6EE8 - chains A and C of the 10 polymer chains in the assembly; structure by electron microscopy, 3.92 A resolution.

Chain A:
Protein: DNA-directed RNA polymerase subunit alpha
Organism: Mycobacterium tuberculosis
Notes: EC 2.7.7.6
Reference sequence: A5U8D3 (RPOA_MYCTA); numbering as in UniProt (aligned over 1-347)
Sequence (347 residues; each row starts with the number of its first residue):
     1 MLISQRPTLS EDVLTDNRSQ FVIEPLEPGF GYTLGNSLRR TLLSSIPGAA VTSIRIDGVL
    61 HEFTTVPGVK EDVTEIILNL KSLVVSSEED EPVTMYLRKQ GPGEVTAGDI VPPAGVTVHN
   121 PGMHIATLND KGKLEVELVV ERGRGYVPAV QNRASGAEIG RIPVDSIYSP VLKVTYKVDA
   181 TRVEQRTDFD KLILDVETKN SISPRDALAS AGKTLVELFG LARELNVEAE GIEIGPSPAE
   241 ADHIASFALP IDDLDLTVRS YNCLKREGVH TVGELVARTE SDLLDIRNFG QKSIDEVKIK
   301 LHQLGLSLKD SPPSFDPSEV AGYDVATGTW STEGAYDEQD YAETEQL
Not modelled in the structure: 1, 227-347

Chain C:
Protein: DNA-directed RNA polymerase subunit beta
Organism: Mycobacterium tuberculosis
Notes: EC 2.7.7.6
Reference sequence: V9Z879 (V9Z879_MYCTX); residues 7-1140 here correspond to UniProt positions 1-1134 (UniProt number = residue number - 6)
Sequence (1134 residues; row label = number of the first residue in the row):
     7 MADSRQSKTA ASPSPSRPQS SSNNSVPGAP NRVSFAKLRE PLEVPGLLDV QTDSFEWLIG
    67 SPRWRESAAE RGDVNPVGGL EEVLYELSPI EDFSGSMSLS FSDPRFDDVK APVDECKDKD
   127 MTYAAPLFVT AEFINNNTGE IKSQTVFMGD FPMMTEKGTF IINGTERVVV SQLVRSPGVY
   187 FDETIDKSTD KTLHSVKVIP SRGAWLEFDV DKRDTVGVRI DRKRRQPVTV LLKALGWTSE
   247 QIVERFGFSE IMRSTLEKDN TVGTDEALLD IYRKLRPGEP PTKESAQTLL ENLFFKEKRY
   307 DLARVGRYKV NKKLGLHVGE PITSSTLTEE DVVATIEYLV RLHEGQTTMT VPGGVEVPVE
   367 TDDIDHFGNR RLRTVGELIQ NQIRVGMSRM ERVVRERMTT QDVEAITPQT LINIRPVVAA
   427 IKEFFGTSQL SQFMDQNNPL SGLTHKRRLS ALGPGGLSRE RAGLEVRDVH PSHYGRMCPI
   487 ETPEGPNIGL IGSLSVYARV NPFGFIETPY RKVVDGVVSD EIVYLTADEE DRHVVAQANS
   547 PIDADGRFVE PRVLVRRKAG EVEYVPSSEV DYMDVSPRQM VSVATAMIPF LEHDDANRAL
   607 MGANMQRQAV PLVRSEAPLV GTGMELRAAI DAGDVVVAEE SGVIEEVSAD YITVMHDNGT
   667 RRTYRMRKFA RSNHGTCANQ CPIVDAGDRV EAGQVIADGP CTDDGEMALG KNLLVAIMPW
   727 EGHNYEDAII LSNRLVEEDV LTSIHIEEHE IDARDTKLGA EEITRDIPNI SDEVLADLDE
   787 RGIVRIGAEV RDGDILVGKV TPKGETELTP EERLLRAIFG EKAREVRDTS LKVPHGESGK
   847 VIGIRVFSRE DEDELPAGVN ELVRVYVAQK RKISDGDKLA GRHGNKGVIG KILPVEDMPF
   907 LADGTPVDII LNTHGVPRRM NIGQILETHL GWCAHSGWKV DAAKGVPDWA ARLPDELLEA
   967 QPNAIVSTPV FDGAQEAELQ GLLSCTLPNR DGDVLVDADG KAMLFDGRSG EPFPYPVTVG
  1027 YMYIMKLHHL VDDKIHARST GPYSMITQQP LGGKAQFGGQ RFGEMECWAM QAYGAAYTLQ
  1087 ELLTIKSDDT VGRVKVYEAI VKGENIPEPG IPESFKVLLK ELQSLCLNVE VLSS
Not modelled in the structure: 7-29

How chain A and chain C interact:
Residue-residue contacts - 69 pairs, chain A then chain C:
  Arg18(A) - Arg996(C)
  Tyr32(A) - Gly1016(C)
  Tyr32(A) - Glu1017(C)
  Tyr32(A) - Pro1018(C)
  Thr33(A) - Glu1017(C)
  Asn36(A) - Asp1012(C)
  Asn36(A) - Gly1013(C)  hydrogen bond (side chain-backbone)
  Asn36(A) - Arg1014(C)  hydrogen bond (side chain-backbone)
  Asn36(A) - Ser1015(C)  hydrogen bond (side chain-backbone)
  Asn36(A) - Gly1016(C)
  Arg39(A) - Glu902(C)  hydrogen bond (side chain-backbone)
  Arg39(A) - Phe906(C)
  Arg39(A) - Pro912(C)
  Arg40(A) - Glu902(C)
  Arg40(A) - Asp903(C)
  Arg40(A) - Gly1013(C)  hydrogen bond (side chain-backbone)
  Arg40(A) - Arg1014(C)
  Leu43(A) - Val901(C)
  Ser44(A) - Glu902(C)
  Leu60(A) - Ile792(C)
  His61(A) - Ile792(C)
  His61(A) - Gly793(C)
  His61(A) - Ile848(C)
  Glu62(A) - Lys876(C)  salt bridge
  Phe63(A) - Phe675(C)
  Phe63(A) - Ile750(C)  hydrophobic
  Phe63(A) - Ile848(C)  hydrophobic
  Phe63(A) - Ala874(C)  hydrophobic
  Phe63(A) - Lys876(C)
  Thr64(A) - Phe675(C)
  Thr65(A) - Ala655(C)
  Thr65(A) - Asp656(C)
  Val69(A) - Ser654(C)
  Val69(A) - Ala655(C)  hydrogen bond (backbone-backbone)
  Lys70(A) - Ser654(C)
  Lys70(A) - Ala655(C)
  Lys70(A) - Val690(C)  hydrogen bond (side chain-backbone)
  Lys70(A) - Asp691(C)  salt bridge
  Glu71(A) - Ala655(C)
  Asp72(A) - Lys674(C)  salt bridge
  Asp72(A) - Phe675(C)
  Glu75(A) - Arg620(C)  salt bridge
  Leu78(A) - Arg620(C)
  Lys81(A) - Glu743(C)
  Lys81(A) - Glu744(C)
  Asn129(A) - Glu652(C)  hydrogen bond
  Asn129(A) - Val653(C)  hydrogen bond (side chain-backbone)
  Lys131(A) - Glu652(C)
  Lys131(A) - Tyr657(C)
  Tyr146(A) - Val742(C)
  Tyr146(A) - Glu743(C)
  Tyr146(A) - Lys878(C)
  Gln151(A) - Glu795(C)  hydrogen bond
  Gln151(A) - Arg797(C)
  Asn152(A) - Glu795(C)  hydrogen bond (backbone-side chain)
  Arg153(A) - Asp783(C)  salt bridge
  Arg153(A) - Glu795(C)  hydrogen bond (side chain-backbone)
  Arg153(A) - Arg797(C)
  Ile159(A) - Ile792(C)
  Asp165(A) - Lys878(C)  salt bridge
  Lys173(A) - Asp909(C)
  Lys173(A) - Gly910(C)
  Lys173(A) - Thr911(C)
  Val174(A) - Gly910(C)
  Thr175(A) - Ala908(C)  hydrogen bond (side chain-backbone)
  Thr175(A) - Asp909(C)
  Thr175(A) - Gly910(C)
  Tyr176(A) - Gly1016(C)  hydrogen bond (side chain-backbone)
  Glu197(A) - Arg996(C)  salt bridge
Interface residues without a listed pair, chain A (38 interface residues in all): Gly29, Thr74, Ala154, Ile167
Interface residues without a listed pair, chain C (51 interface residues in all): Val619, Pro688, Asp745, Arg791, Ala794, Val796, Asp800, Lys846, Gln875, Phe1011

In short:
38 residues of chain A face 51 of chain C across their interface; the contacts include 14 hydrogen bonds and 7
salt bridges. Polar contacts include Glu62(A)-Lys876(C), Lys70(A)-Asp691(C) and Asp72(A)-Lys674(C).
Chain A is DNA-directed RNA polymerase subunit alpha and chain C is DNA-directed RNA polymerase subunit beta,
both from Mycobacterium tuberculosis; the structure, Mycobacterium tuberculosis RNAP promoter unwinding
intermediate complex with RbpA/CarD and AP3 promoter, was determined by electron microscopy together with
6EDT, 6EEC and 6M7J from the same study.
